7MUC - chains Bd and CC of the 189 polymer chains in the assembly; structure by electron microscopy, 3.80 A resolution.

# Chain Bd
Protein: DotD
From: Legionella pneumophila
UniProt: O52183 (O52183_LEGPN); residues 1-163 here = UniProt positions 1-163
Sequence (163 residues; numbered 1 to 163; the number before each row is that of its first residue):
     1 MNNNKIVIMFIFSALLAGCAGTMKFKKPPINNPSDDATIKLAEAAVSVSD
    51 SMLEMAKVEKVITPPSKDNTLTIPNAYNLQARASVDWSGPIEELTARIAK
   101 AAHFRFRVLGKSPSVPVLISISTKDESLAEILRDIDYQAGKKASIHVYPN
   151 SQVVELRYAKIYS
Disordered / not traced: 1-23, 161-163
What the authors report for this chain:
  - post-translational modification sites: Cys19 (citing earlier work)

# Chain CC
Protein: DotC
From: Legionella pneumophila
UniProt: O52184 (O52184_LEGPN); numbering as in UniProt (aligned over 1-303)
Sequence (303 residues; row label = number of the first residue in the row):
     1 MRKFILSLSILLSALLVACSSRNHYGDTGSLAGLQAMADSKYTRAQKKQK
    51 MGKIREMALKETALSVGAQAGLAWRAKIIDEQLNKQARNLDAIYDFNSLV
   101 LEHNILPPVLLEGRNTLNLADAQSIRISDRTYKVAKQAHFITTPPTWRQY
   151 LWMDYVKPEAPNVTLLPKTKAEKEIWCIYTERGWKNGIDQANTILEENIA
   201 RIKEDFGGMILYRKLLAMNMVSPPYVSHTDLGVTGDGSEIHIDDRVLRIT
   251 ALPELNVNSAEWRAAVAKDENALERFKNMEKLANQAKIVITNKSWQPIIA
   301 PVS
Disordered / not traced: 1-27, 36-56, 162-172, 273-303
What the authors report for this chain:
  - post-translational modification sites: Cys19 (citing earlier work)

# Interface between chain Bd and chain CC
Residue-residue contacts (23; chain Bd residue first):
  Arg82(Bd) - Lys268(CC)
  Arg82(Bd) - Asp269(CC)  hydrogen bond (backbone-backbone)
  Ala83(Bd) - Ala267(CC)
  Ser84(Bd) - Ala267(CC)  hydrogen bond (backbone-backbone)
  Asp86(Bd) - Arg114(CC)  salt bridge
  Asp86(Bd) - Arg130(CC)  salt bridge
  Trp87(Bd) - Trp262(CC)  hydrophobic
  Trp87(Bd) - Arg263(CC)
  Trp87(Bd) - Ala264(CC)  hydrophobic
  Ser88(Bd) - Asp129(CC)  hydrogen bond
  Ser88(Bd) - Arg130(CC)
  Pro90(Bd) - Ser259(CC)
  Pro90(Bd) - Trp262(CC)
  Glu93(Bd) - Trp262(CC)
  Glu93(Bd) - Arg263(CC)
  Glu93(Bd) - Ala264(CC)
  Arg97(Bd) - Arg263(CC)
  Arg97(Bd) - Ala264(CC)
  Arg97(Bd) - Val266(CC)
  Ile98(Bd) - Val266(CC)  hydrophobic
  Ala101(Bd) - Lys268(CC)  hydrogen bond (backbone-side chain)
  Ser120(Bd) - Asp129(CC)
  Ser122(Bd) - Arg114(CC)
Interface residues without a listed pair, chain Bd (19 interface residues in all): Ala81, Val85, Leu94, His103, Pro116, Asp125
Interface residues without a listed pair, chain CC (13 interface residues in all): Met218, Ala265

# Overview
Chain Bd and chain CC form an interface of 19 and 13 residues respectively, with 4 hydrogen bonds and 2 salt
bridges. Polar contacts include Asp86(Bd)-Arg114(CC), Asp86(Bd)-Arg130(CC) and Ser88(Bd)-Asp129(CC). From the
paper: modification sites Cys19(Bd) and Cys19(CC).
Chain Bd is DotD and chain CC is DotC, both from Legionella pneumophila; the structure, Legionella pneumophila
Dot/Icm T4SS C1 Reconstruction, was determined by electron microscopy, deposited together with 7MUD, 7MUE,
7MUQ, 7MUS, 7MUV, 7MUW and 7MUY.
